PDB entry 7Q91 | X-ray diffraction, 2.31 A resolution | chains A and B

Chain A (and B):
Molecule: NADQ transcription factor
From: Agrobacterium fabrum (strain C58 / ATCC 33970)
Notes: chain B of this document is another copy of the same molecule, construct and numbering; everything in this record applies to it too
Reference sequence: A9CG24 (A9CG24_AGRFC); residues 2-300 here = UniProt positions 2-300
Chain sequence (336 residues; numbered -35 to 300; the number before each row is that of its first residue; numbers below 1 keep their minus sign (Met-35 is residue -35)):
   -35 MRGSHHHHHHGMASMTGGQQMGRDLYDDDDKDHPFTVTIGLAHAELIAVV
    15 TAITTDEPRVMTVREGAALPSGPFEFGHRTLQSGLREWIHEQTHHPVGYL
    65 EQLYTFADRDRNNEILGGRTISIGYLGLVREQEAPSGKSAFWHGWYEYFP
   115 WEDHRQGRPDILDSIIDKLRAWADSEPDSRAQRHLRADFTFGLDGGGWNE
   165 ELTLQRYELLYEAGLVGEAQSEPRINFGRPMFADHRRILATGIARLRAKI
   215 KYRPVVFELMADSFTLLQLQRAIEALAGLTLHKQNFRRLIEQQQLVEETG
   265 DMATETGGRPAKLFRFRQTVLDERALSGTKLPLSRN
Disordered / not traced: -35 to 1, 74-76, 98-103, 292-300 (chain B: -35 to 0, 76-81, 98-105, 159-161, 186, 269-274)
Differences from the reference sequence: initiating methionine (-35); expression tag (-34 to 1)
From the paper describing this entry:
  - contacts within the chain: Tyr68-Phe70 (pi stacking)

How chain A and chain B interact:
Residue-residue contacts (66; chain A residue first):
  Ile3(A) - Glu39(B)
  Gly4(A) - Ala6(B)
  Gly4(A) - His7(B)
  Gly4(A) - Ala8(B)  hydrogen bond (backbone-backbone)
  Gly4(A) - Pro37(B)
  Gly4(A) - Phe38(B)
  Leu5(A) - Ala6(B)
  Leu5(A) - His7(B)
  Ala6(A) - Leu5(B)
  Ala6(A) - Ala6(B)  hydrogen bond (backbone-backbone)
  Ala6(A) - Ala8(B)  hydrophobic
  His7(A) - Ile3(B)
  His7(A) - Gly4(B)  hydrogen bond (side chain-backbone)
  His7(A) - Leu5(B)
  Ala8(A) - Ile85(B)  hydrophobic
  Phe38(A) - Ala71(B)  hydrophobic
  Phe38(A) - Arg83(B)
  Phe38(A) - Ile85(B)  hydrophobic
  Phe40(A) - Arg83(B)
  His42(A) - Arg83(B)  hydrogen bond (backbone-side chain)
  Arg43(A) - Arg83(B)  hydrogen bond (backbone-side chain)
  Leu45(A) - Thr69(B)
  Leu45(A) - Ala71(B)
  Glu65(A) - Arg299(B)
  Glu65(A) - Asn300(B)
  Gln66(A) - Tyr68(B)
  Gln66(A) - Thr69(B)  hydrogen bond (side chain-backbone)
  Tyr68(A) - Gln66(B)
  Tyr68(A) - Thr293(B)  hydrogen bond
  Tyr68(A) - Lys294(B)
  Thr69(A) - Leu45(B)
  Thr69(A) - Gln66(B)  hydrogen bond (backbone-side chain)
  Thr69(A) - Thr69(B)  hydrogen bond
  Thr69(A) - Ile87(B)
  Ala71(A) - Phe38(B)  hydrophobic
  Ala71(A) - Leu45(B)  hydrophobic
  Arg73(A) - Arg43(B)
  Asn77(A) - Phe40(B)
  Glu78(A) - Phe40(B)
  Leu80(A) - Ile3(B)  hydrophobic
  Leu80(A) - Leu5(B)
  Gly81(A) - Leu5(B)
  Gly81(A) - Phe40(B)
  Gly82(A) - Phe40(B)
  Arg83(A) - Phe38(B)
  Arg83(A) - Glu39(B)  hydrogen bond (side chain-backbone)
  Arg83(A) - Phe40(B)  hydrogen bond (side chain-backbone)
  Arg83(A) - His42(B)  hydrogen bond (side chain-backbone)
  Arg83(A) - Arg43(B)
  Arg150(A) - Leu290(B)
  Phe153(A) - Glu287(B)
  Phe153(A) - Leu290(B)
  Glu165(A) - Pro296(B)
  Leu168(A) - Lys294(B)
  Gln169(A) - Ser291(B)  hydrogen bond (side chain-backbone)
  Gln169(A) - Lys294(B)  hydrogen bond (side chain-backbone)
  Glu172(A) - Lys294(B)  salt bridge
  Arg209(A) - Leu297(B)
  Ala212(A) - Leu297(B)
  Lys213(A) - Ser298(B)
  Tyr216(A) - Tyr216(B)  hydrogen bond
  Leu290(A) - Leu149(B)
  Leu290(A) - Arg150(B)
  Leu290(A) - Phe153(B)
  Ser291(A) - Phe153(B)
  Ser291(A) - Gln169(B)
Interface residues without a listed pair, chain A (43 interface residues in all): Thr44, Phe70, Ile85, Ile87, Tyr89, Gln146, Leu149, Glu287
Interface residues without a listed pair, chain B (40 interface residues in all): Phe70, Asp72, Gly82, Tyr89, Thr154

In short:
43 residues of chain A face 40 of chain B across their interface, with 15 hydrogen bonds and 1 salt bridge.
Polar contacts include Glu172(A)-Lys294(B), His7(A)-Gly4(B) and His42(A)-Arg83(B). From the paper: contacts
within the chain involving Tyr68(A) and Phe70(A).
Chain A and chain B are both NADQ transcription factor (Agrobacterium fabrum (strain C58 / ATCC 33970)); the
structure, Crystal Structure of Agrobacterium tumefaciens NADQ, native form, was determined by X-ray
diffraction together with 7Q93, 7Q92 and 7Q94 from the same study.
